Entry 7JPS (electron microscopy, 4.40 A resolution (low resolution: residue-level contacts below are approximate; hydrogen-bond / salt-bridge calls are withheld)); this record covers chains D and E of the 7 polymer chains in the assembly.

[Chain D]
Name: Origin recognition complex subunit 4
Source organism: Homo sapiens
Reference sequence: O43929 (ORC4_HUMAN); residues 1-436 here = UniProt positions 1-436
Sequence (436 residues; each row starts with the number of its first residue):
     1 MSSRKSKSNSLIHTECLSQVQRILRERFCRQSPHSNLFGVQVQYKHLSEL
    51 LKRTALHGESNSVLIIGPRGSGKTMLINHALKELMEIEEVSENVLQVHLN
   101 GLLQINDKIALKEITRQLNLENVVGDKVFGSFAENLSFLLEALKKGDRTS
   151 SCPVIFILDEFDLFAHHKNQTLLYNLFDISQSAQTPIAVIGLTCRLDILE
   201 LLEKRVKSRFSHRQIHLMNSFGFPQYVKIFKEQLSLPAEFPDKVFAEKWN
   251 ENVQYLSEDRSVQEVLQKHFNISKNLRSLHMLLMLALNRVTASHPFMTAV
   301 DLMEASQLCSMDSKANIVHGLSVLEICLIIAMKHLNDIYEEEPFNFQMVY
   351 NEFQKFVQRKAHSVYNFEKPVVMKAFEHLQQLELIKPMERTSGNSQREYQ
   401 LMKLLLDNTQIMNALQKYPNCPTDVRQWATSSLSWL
Not modelled in the structure: 1-16, 66, 143-151, 432-436
Ion coordination: Mg2+: Thr-74 (together with ATP)
Ligand contacts: ATP (adenosine-5'-triphosphate): Gln-31, His-34, Asn-36, Leu-37, Phe-38, Val-40, Arg-69, Gly-70, Ser-71, Gly-72, Lys-73, Thr-74, Met-75, Gln-233, Leu-276, Arg-277, His-280

[Chain E]
Name: Origin recognition complex subunit 5
Source organism: Homo sapiens
Reference sequence: O43913 (ORC5_HUMAN); numbering as in UniProt (aligned over 1-435)
Sequence (435 residues; row label = number of the first residue in the row):
     1 MPHLENVVLCRESQVSILQSLFGERHHFSFPSIFIYGHTASGKTYVTQTL
    51 LKTLELPHVFVNCVECFTLRLLLEQILNKLNHLSSSEDGCSTEITCETFN
   101 DFVRLFKQVTTAENLKDQTVYIVLDKAEYLRDMEANLLPGFLRLQELADR
   151 NVTVLFLSEIVWEKFRPNTGCFEPFVLYFPDYSIGNLQKILSHDHPPEYS
   201 ADFYAAYINILLGVFYTVCRDLKELRHLAVLNFPKYCEPVVKGEASERDT
   251 RKLWRNIEPHLKKAMQTVYLREISSSQWEKLQKDDTDPGQLKGLSAHTHV
   301 ELPYYSKFILIAAYLASYNPARTDKRFFLKHHGKIKKTNFLKKHEKTSNH
   351 LLGPKPFPLDRLLAILYSIVDSRVAPTANIFSQITSLVTLQLLTLVGHDD
   401 QLDGPKYKCTVSLDFIRAIARTVNFDIIKYLYDFL
Not modelled in the structure: 1-4, 86-91, 286-303, 331-349, 434-435
Ion coordination: Mg2+: Thr-44 (together with ATP)
Ligand contacts: ATP (adenosine-5'-triphosphate): Val-7, Val-8, Leu-9, Arg-11, His-38, Thr-39, Ala-40, Ser-41, Gly-42, Lys-43, Thr-44, Tyr-45, Asp-125, Lys-126, Tyr-182, Ile-190, Leu-222, Lys-223, Arg-226
From the paper describing this entry:
  - binding site for the 13-nt DNA strand: His-398

[Chain D / chain E interface]
Residue-residue contacts (84; chain D residue first):
  Ser-18(D) with His-27(E)
  Gln-21(D) with His-27(E)
  Arg-22(D) with His-27(E)
  Arg-25(D) with Ser-20(E); Leu-21(E); His-27(E); Phe-28(E); Ser-29(E)
  Glu-26(D) with Phe-28(E)
  Cys-29(D) with Phe-28(E); Ser-29(E)
  Arg-30(D) with Phe-28(E); Gln-145(E); Asp-149(E)
  Gln-31(D) with Glu-146(E)
  Arg-69(D) with Arg-143(E); Thr-169(E); Gly-170(E)
  Asn-100(D) with Leu-147(E)
  Leu-102(D) with Asn-136(E)
  Leu-103(D) with Phe-99(E); Asn-100(E); Val-103(E)
  Gln-104(D) with Asn-100(E)
  Ile-109(D) with Asn-100(E)
  Glu-113(D) with Asn-100(E)
  Arg-195(D) with Thr-169(E)
  Arg-277(D) with Arg-143(E); Glu-146(E); Phe-172(E)
  Met-281(D) with Phe-175(E)
  Leu-285(D) with Phe-175(E)
  Asn-288(D) with Ser-20(E); Leu-21(E)
  Leu-308(D) with Phe-175(E)
  Met-311(D) with Tyr-36(E); Val-176(E); Tyr-178(E)
  Ser-313(D) with Tyr-36(E); Val-161(E); Glu-163(E)
  Lys-314(D) with Val-161(E); Glu-163(E); Lys-164(E)
  Asn-316(D) with Tyr-36(E); Tyr-178(E)
  Ile-317(D) with Tyr-36(E); His-38(E); Val-161(E)
  His-319(D) with Asp-181(E); Arg-220(E)
  Gly-320(D) with His-38(E); Asp-181(E)
  Leu-321(D) with His-38(E); Arg-220(E)
  Ser-322(D) with Arg-220(E)
  Val-323(D) with Thr-217(E)
  Leu-324(D) with Thr-217(E)
  Met-348(D) with Leu-351(E)
  Tyr-365(D) with Thr-217(E)
  Phe-367(D) with Thr-217(E); Val-218(E); Met-265(E)
  Glu-368(D) with Gln-266(E)
  Pro-370(D) with Leu-270(E)
  Val-371(D) with Tyr-269(E); Leu-270(E)
  Lys-374(D) with Tyr-269(E)
  His-378(D) with Thr-39(E)
  Gln-381(D) with Glu-128(E); Glu-159(E); Ile-160(E)
  Leu-382(D) with Glu-159(E); Ile-160(E)
  Glu-383(D) with Arg-131(E); Ile-160(E); Lys-164(E)
  Gln-396(D) with Thr-410(E); Val-411(E)
  Tyr-399(D) with His-350(E); Leu-351(E); Leu-352(E); Gly-353(E)
  Leu-405(D) with Lys-164(E)
Other interface residues (no listed pair), chain D (54 interface residues in all): Ile-105, Arg-116, Asp-162, Asp-312, Gln-347, Asn-351, Asn-394, Tyr-418
Other interface residues (no listed pair), chain E (58 interface residues in all): Ile-17, Phe-22, Gly-23, His-26, Phe-30, Thr-98, Arg-104, Glu-134, Pro-139, Pro-174, Cys-219, Glu-224, Thr-394, Lys-408

[In short]
Chain D and chain E form an interface of 54 and 58 residues respectively. Bound to chain D: ATP. Ligands of
chain E: ATP. From the paper: a binding site for the 13-nt DNA strand at His-398(E).
Here chain D is Origin recognition complex subunit 4 and chain E is Origin recognition complex subunit 5, both
from Homo sapiens. Entry 7JPS (ORC-DNA: Human Origin Recognition Complex (ORC) with DNA bound in the core) was
determined by electron microscopy together with 7JPP, 7JPR, 7JPO and 7JPQ from the same study.
